7TQT - chains a and c of the 22 polymer chains in the assembly; structure by electron microscopy, 4.10 A resolution (low resolution: residue-level contacts below are approximate; hydrogen-bond / salt-bridge calls are withheld).

Chain a:
Protein: VP1
Source organism: Coxsackievirus A21
Notes: EC 3.4.22.29, 3.6.1.15, 3.4.22.28, 2.7.7.48
UniProtKB: Q7T7N6 (Q7T7N6_9ENTO); residues 1-298 here correspond to UniProt positions 582-879 (UniProt number = residue number + 581)
Sequence (298 residues; numbered 1 to 298; the number before each row is that of its first residue):
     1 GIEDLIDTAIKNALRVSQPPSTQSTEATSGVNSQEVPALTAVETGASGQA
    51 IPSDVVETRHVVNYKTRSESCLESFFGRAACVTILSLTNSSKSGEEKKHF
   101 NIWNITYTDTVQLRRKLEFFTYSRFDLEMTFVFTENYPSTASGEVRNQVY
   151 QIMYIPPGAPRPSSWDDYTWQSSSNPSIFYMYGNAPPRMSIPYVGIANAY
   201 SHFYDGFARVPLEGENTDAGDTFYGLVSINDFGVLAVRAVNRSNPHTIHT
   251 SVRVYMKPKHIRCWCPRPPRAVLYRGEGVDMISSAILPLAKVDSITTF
Not modelled in the structure: 1-17
Differences from the reference sequence: conflict A290 (Thr871 in Q7T7N6)

Chain c:
Protein: VP3
Source organism: Coxsackievirus A21
Notes: EC 3.4.22.29, 3.6.1.15, 3.4.22.28, 2.7.7.48
UniProtKB: Q7T7N6 (Q7T7N6_9ENTO); residues 1-240 here correspond to UniProt positions 342-581 (UniProt number = residue number + 341)
Sequence (240 residues; numbered 1 to 240; the number before each row is that of its first residue):
     1 GLPTMNTPGSNQFLTSDDFQSPCALPNFDVTPPIHIPGEVKNMMELAEID
    51 TLIPMNAVDGKVNTMEMYQIPLNDNLSKAPIFCLSLSPASDKRLSHTMLG
   101 EILNYYTHWTGSIRFTFLFCGSMMATGKLLLSYSPPGAKPPTNRKDAMLG
   151 THIIWDLGLQSSCSMVAPWISNTVYRRCARDDFTEGGFITCFYQTRIVVP
   201 ASTPTSMFMLGFVSACPDFSVRLLRDTPHISQSKLIGRTQ
Not modelled in the structure: 240
Differences from the reference sequence: conflict R225 (Lys566 in Q7T7N6)

Chain a / chain c interface:
Pairs across the interface - 177 pairs, chain a then chain c:
  T22(a) with P217(c); D218(c); F219(c)
  Q23(a) with P217(c); D218(c)
  A38(a) with I153(c); C163(c); S164(c)
  L39(a) with S162(c); C163(c)
  T40(a) with Q160(c); S161(c); S162(c)
  V42(a) with T116(c); S162(c); F212(c)
  E43(a) with L118(c); S161(c)
  S47(a) with E48(c); I49(c); D50(c)
  G48(a) with D50(c); R114(c)
  A50(a) with R114(c); S164(c); V166(c)
  I51(a) with P217(c)
  P52(a) with S112(c); V166(c)
  V55(a) with V166(c)
  V56(a) with T151(c)
  K65(a) with T110(c); Y175(c)
  T66(a) with S220(c)
  R67(a) with N42(c); M44(c); E48(c); C216(c); P217(c); F219(c)
  E69(a) with Y106(c); V221(c); R222(c)
  S70(a) with N42(c); M43(c); M44(c); Y106(c); V221(c)
  C71(a) with K41(c); N42(c)
  L72(a) with V40(c); K41(c); N42(c); M43(c)
  S74(a) with L224(c)
  F75(a) with M43(c); Y105(c); Y106(c)
  G77(a) with T15(c)
  R78(a) with T15(c); S16(c); L224(c)
  A79(a) with F13(c); T15(c)
  T83(a) with L235(c)
  I84(a) with L235(c); G237(c); R238(c)
  S86(a) with R238(c); T239(c)
  K98(a) with T239(c)
  N101(a) with R238(c)
  W103(a) with R238(c)
  D109(a) with Q232(c)
  T110(a) with Q232(c)
  V111(a) with I230(c); S231(c); Q232(c)
  Q112(a) with D226(c)
  R115(a) with E101(c); Y105(c); T227(c); I230(c)
  K116(a) with Y105(c)
  F119(a) with M43(c); M98(c); Y105(c)
  F120(a) with V40(c); M43(c)
  R124(a) with V30(c); T31(c); P32(c); P33(c)
  E128(a) with S21(c)
  T130(a) with F13(c)
  V132(a) with F13(c)
  P176(a) with A24(c); L25(c)
  A185(a) with N11(c)
  P186(a) with F13(c)
  R188(a) with D17(c); F19(c); S21(c)
  M189(a) with P22(c); A24(c)
  S190(a) with S21(c); P22(c); C23(c); A24(c)
  I191(a) with A24(c)
  P192(a) with C23(c); F28(c)
  Y193(a) with F28(c)
  V194(a) with F28(c)
  G195(a) with T31(c)
  A197(a) with T31(c)
  N198(a) with T31(c); P32(c); I34(c)
  A199(a) with I36(c)
  Y255(a) with F13(c)
  K257(a) with D17(c)
  R262(a) with E39(c)
  C263(a) with E39(c); V40(c)
  W264(a) with I36(c); P37(c); G38(c); E39(c)
  C265(a) with P37(c); G38(c)
  P266(a) with V40(c); L46(c)
  R267(a) with M98(c)
  P269(a) with M98(c); E101(c)
  V272(a) with I230(c)
  L273(a) with S231(c)
  Y274(a) with I230(c)
  L287(a) with N63(c)
  P288(a) with N63(c)
  L289(a) with V62(c); N63(c); M67(c); H96(c)
  A290(a) with A57(c); V62(c); K92(c)
  K291(a) with A57(c); D59(c); V62(c); K92(c)
  V292(a) with A57(c); V58(c); K92(c); R93(c)
  S294(a) with V58(c); R93(c)
  I295(a) with N56(c); V58(c); P71(c); I81(c); F82(c); C83(c)
  T296(a) with P80(c); I81(c); F82(c); C83(c)
  T297(a) with C83(c); R93(c)
  F298(a) with C83(c); L84(c); S85(c); P140(c); P141(c); F188(c); I189(c)
Also at the interface, not in a pair above, chain a (91 interface residues in all): A41, Q49, N63, L85, I196, K259, P268, R270, A271, D293
Also at the interface, not in a pair above, chain c (95 interface residues in all): P54, M55, I102, W155, P168, V174, T190, H229

In short:
91 residues of chain a and 95 residues of chain c are in contact.
Chain a is VP1 and chain c is VP3, both from Coxsackievirus A21; the structure, Coxsackievirus A21 capsid
subdomain in complex with mouse polyclonal antibody pAbC-5, was determined by electron microscopy (same
publication as 7TQS and 7TQU).
